Entry 8E9W (electron microscopy, 2.69 A resolution); this record covers chains B and E of the 5 polymer chains in the assembly.

# Chain B
Protein: miniGq
Organism: Homo sapiens
Sequence (246 residues; row label = number of the first residue in the row):
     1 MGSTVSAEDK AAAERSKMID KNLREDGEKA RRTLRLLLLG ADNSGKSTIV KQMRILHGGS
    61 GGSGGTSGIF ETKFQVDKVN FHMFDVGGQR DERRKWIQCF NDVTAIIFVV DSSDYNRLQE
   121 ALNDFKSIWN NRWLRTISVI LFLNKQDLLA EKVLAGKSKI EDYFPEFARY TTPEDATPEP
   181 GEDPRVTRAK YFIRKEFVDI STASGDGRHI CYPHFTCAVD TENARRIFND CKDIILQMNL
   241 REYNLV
Unresolved in the structure: 1-4, 53-67, 88-92, 174-182

# Chain E
Protein: scFv16
Organism: Mus musculus
Notes: antibody fragment or engineered binder
Sequence (251 residues; each row starts with the number of its first residue; note: 3 numbers in that range are skipped by the numbering (no residue carries them; nothing is unmodelled there); a row labelled like 120A-120O holds insertion residues (120A, then the next letters in order)):
     1 DVQLVESGGG LVQPGGSRKL SCSASGFAFS SFGMHWVRQA PEKGLEWVAY ISSGSGTIYY
    61 ADTVKGRFTI SRDDPKNTLF LQMTSLRSED TAMYYCVRSI YYYGSSPFDF WGQGTTLTVS
120A-120O SGGGGSGGGGSGGGG
   124 SDIVMTQATS SVPVTPGESV SISCRSSKSL LHSNGNTYLY WFLQRPGQSP QLLIYRMSNL
   184 ASGVPDRFSG SGSGTAFTLT ISRLEAEDVG VYYCMQHLEY PLTFGAGTKL ELKAAA
Unresolved in the structure: 120A-120O, 237-239
Disulfides: Cys147-Cys217

# Interface between chain B and chain E
Pairs across the interface (25):
  Val5(B) - His155(E)
  Ser6(B) - His155(E)
  Ser6(B) - Asn157(E)
  Ser6(B) - Tyr161(E)  hydrogen bond
  Ala7(B) - His220(E)
  Ala7(B) - Leu221(E)
  Glu8(B) - Tyr101(E)
  Glu8(B) - Pro107(E)
  Glu8(B) - Tyr161(E)
  Glu8(B) - Tyr163(E)  hydrogen bond
  Glu8(B) - Arg179(E)  salt bridge
  Glu8(B) - His220(E)
  Asp9(B) - Asn157(E)
  Lys10(B) - Tyr59(E)
  Ala11(B) - Tyr101(E)  hydrophobic
  Ala12(B) - Tyr101(E)
  Glu14(B) - Ser52(E)  hydrogen bond
  Glu14(B) - Ser53(E)
  Glu14(B) - Gly56(E)
  Glu14(B) - Thr57(E)  hydrogen bond
  Arg15(B) - Ile100(E)
  Arg15(B) - Tyr101(E)
  Arg15(B) - Tyr102(E)
  Met18(B) - Ser53(E)  hydrogen bond
  Met18(B) - Gly54(E)
Also at the interface, not in a pair above, chain E (20 interface residues in all): Ser31, Tyr50, Tyr223

# Overview
The interface between chain B and chain E involves 11 residues on one side and 20 on the other; the contacts
include 5 hydrogen bonds and 1 salt bridge. Among the polar pairs are Glu8(B)-Arg179(E), Ser6(B)-Tyr161(E) and
Glu8(B)-Tyr163(E).
Here chain B is miniGq (Homo sapiens) and chain E is scFv16 (Mus musculus). Entry 8E9W (CryoEM structure of
miniGq-coupled hM3Dq in complex with DCZ) was determined by electron microscopy, deposited together with 8E9X,
8E9Y, 8E9Z and 8EA0.
